PDB entry 8CQ2 | electron microscopy, 3.60 A resolution | chains D and E of the 5 polymer chains in the assembly

Chain D (and E):
Molecule: TcdA1
Source organism: Photorhabdus luminescens
Notes: chain E of this document is another copy of the same molecule, construct and numbering; everything in this record applies to it too
UniProt: Q9RN43 (Q9RN43_PHOLU); residues 1-2516 here = UniProt positions 1-2516
Sequence (2535 residues; each row starts with the number of its first residue; numbers below 1 keep their minus sign (Met-18 is residue -18)):
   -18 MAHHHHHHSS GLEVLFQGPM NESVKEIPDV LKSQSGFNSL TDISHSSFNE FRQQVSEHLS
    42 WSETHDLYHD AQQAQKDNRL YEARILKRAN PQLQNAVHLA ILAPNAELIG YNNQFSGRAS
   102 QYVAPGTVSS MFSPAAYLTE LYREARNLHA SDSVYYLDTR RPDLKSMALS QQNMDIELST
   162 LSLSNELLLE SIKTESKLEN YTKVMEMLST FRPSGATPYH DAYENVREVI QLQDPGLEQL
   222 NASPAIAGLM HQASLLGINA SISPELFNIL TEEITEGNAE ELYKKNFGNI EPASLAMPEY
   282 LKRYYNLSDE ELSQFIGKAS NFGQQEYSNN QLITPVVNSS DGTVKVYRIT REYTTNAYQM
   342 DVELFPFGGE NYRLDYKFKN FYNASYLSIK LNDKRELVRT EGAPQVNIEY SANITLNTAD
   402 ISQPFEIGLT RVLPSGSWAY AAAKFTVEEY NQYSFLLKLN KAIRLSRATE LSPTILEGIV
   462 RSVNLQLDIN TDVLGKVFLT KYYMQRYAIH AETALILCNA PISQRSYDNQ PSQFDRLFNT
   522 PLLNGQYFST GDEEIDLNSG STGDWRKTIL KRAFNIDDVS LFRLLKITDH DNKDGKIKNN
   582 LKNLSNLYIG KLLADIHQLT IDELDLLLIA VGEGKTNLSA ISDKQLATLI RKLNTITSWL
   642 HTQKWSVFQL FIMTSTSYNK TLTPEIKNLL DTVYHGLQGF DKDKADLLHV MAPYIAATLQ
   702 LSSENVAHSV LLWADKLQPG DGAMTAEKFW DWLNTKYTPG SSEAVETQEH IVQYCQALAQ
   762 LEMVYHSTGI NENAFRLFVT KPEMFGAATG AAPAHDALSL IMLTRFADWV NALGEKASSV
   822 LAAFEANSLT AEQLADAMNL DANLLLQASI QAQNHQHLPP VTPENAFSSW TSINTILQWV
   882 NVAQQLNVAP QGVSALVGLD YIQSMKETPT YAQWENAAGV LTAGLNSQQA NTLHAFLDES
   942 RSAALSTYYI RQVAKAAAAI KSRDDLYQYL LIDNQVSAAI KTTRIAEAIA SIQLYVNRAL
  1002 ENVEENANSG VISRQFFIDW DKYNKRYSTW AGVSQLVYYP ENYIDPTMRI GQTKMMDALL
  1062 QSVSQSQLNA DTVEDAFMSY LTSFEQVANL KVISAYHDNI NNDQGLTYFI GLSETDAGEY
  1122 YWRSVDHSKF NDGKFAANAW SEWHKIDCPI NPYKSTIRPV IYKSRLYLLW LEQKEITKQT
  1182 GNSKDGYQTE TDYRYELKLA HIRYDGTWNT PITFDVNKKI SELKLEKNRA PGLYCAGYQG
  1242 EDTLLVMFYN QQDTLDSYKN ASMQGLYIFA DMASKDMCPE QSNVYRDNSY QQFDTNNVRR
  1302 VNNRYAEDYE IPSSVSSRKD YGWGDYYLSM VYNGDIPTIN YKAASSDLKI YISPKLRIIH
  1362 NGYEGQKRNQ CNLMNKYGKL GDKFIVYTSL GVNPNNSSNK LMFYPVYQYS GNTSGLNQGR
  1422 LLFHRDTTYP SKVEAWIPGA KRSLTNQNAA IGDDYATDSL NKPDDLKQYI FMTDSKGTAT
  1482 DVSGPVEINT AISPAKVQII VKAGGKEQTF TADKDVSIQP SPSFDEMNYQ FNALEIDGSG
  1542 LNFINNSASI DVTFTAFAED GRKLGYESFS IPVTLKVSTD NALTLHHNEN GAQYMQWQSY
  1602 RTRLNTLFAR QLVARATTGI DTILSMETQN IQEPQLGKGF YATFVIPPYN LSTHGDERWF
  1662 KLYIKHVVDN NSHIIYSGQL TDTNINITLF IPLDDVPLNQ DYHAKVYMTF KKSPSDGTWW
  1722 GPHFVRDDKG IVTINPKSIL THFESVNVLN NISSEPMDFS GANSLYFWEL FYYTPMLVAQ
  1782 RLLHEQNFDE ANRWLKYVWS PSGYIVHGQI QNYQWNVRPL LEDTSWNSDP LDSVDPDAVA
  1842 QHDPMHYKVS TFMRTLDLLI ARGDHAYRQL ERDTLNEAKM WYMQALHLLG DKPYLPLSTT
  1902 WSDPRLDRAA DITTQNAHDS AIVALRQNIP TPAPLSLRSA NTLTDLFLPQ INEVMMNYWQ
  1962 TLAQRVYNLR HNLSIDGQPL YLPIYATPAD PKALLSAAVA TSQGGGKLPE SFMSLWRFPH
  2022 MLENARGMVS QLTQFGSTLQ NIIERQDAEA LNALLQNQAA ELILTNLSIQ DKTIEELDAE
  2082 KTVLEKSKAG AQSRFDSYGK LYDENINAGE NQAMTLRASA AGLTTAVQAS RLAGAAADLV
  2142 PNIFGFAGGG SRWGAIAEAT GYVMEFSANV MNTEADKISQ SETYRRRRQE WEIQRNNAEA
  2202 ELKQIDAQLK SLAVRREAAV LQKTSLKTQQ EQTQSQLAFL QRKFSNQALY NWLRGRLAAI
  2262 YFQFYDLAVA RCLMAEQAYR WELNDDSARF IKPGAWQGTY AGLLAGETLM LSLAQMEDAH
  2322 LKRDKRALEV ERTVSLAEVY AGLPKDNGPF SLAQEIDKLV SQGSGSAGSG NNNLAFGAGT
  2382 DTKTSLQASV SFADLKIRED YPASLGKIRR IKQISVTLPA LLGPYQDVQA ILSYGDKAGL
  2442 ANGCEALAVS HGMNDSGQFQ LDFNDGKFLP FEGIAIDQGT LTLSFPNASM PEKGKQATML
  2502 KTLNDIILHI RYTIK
Disordered / not traced: -18 to 90, 1182-1187, 1309-1580, 1918-1943
Construct notes: initiating methionine (-18); expression tag (-17 to 0); engineered mutation Ser16 (Cys in Q9RN43), Ser20 (Cys in Q9RN43), Ser870 (Cys in Q9RN43), Cys1279 (Thr in Q9RN43)

Chain D / chain E interface:
Contacting residue pairs (267):
  Glu158(D) with Arg1873(E), salt bridge
  Glu280(D) with Tyr1895(E)
  Arg284(D) with Asp1892(E)
  Asp290(D) with Lys1893(E), salt bridge; Tyr1895(E)
  Leu293(D) with Tyr1895(E)
  Ser294(D) with Leu1898(E)
  Ser320(D) with Pro1897(E); Ser1899(E)
  Asn510(D) with Gln153(E), hydrogen bond; Asp156(E), hydrogen bond; Ile157(E)
  Pro522(D) with His935(E)
  Asn525(D) with Tyr182(E); Glu916(E), hydrogen bond
  Gly526(D) with Tyr182(E)
  Ser540(D) with Gln848(E); Gln892(E), hydrogen bond (backbone-side chain)
  Gly541(D) with Gln848(E)
  Thr549(D) with Gly920(E)
  Asn556(D) with Leu926(E)
  Asp558(D) with Ala890(E)
  Asp559(D) with Ala890(E)
  Val560(D) with Asp842(E); Asn844(E); Leu845(E)
  Phe563(D) with Asn844(E)
  Arg564(D) with Asp842(E), salt bridge
  Asp603(D) with Asp842(E)
  Phe649(D) with Asn840(E)
  Asn660(D) with Ser820(E), hydrogen bond
  Thr662(D) with Ser820(E); Ala824(E); Gln834(E)
  Leu663(D) with Ala823(E)
  Thr664(D) with Ser820(E)
  Thr673(D) with Trp2253(E)
  Tyr695(D) with Ala2260(E)
  Ala698(D) with Asn2252(E); Gly2256(E)
  Leu702(D) with Asn2252(E)
  Ser703(D) with Arg2255(E), hydrogen bond (backbone-side chain)
  Glu705(D) with Arg2255(E), salt bridge
  Glu773(D) with Thr2002(E)
  Val811(D) with Ala1998(E)
  Asn812(D) with Leu1996(E); Ala1998(E)
  Gly815(D) with Leu1996(E); Ala1998(E)
  Gln929(D) with Ile1985(E)
  Tyr968(D) with Met1884(E), hydrophobic
  Gln969(D) with Met1884(E)
  Asp974(D) with Lys1880(E), salt bridge; Arg1971(E), salt bridge
  Gln976(D) with Arg1971(E), hydrogen bond
  Ser978(D) with Arg1971(E), hydrogen bond (side chain-backbone)
  Ile981(D) with Leu1970(E); Arg1971(E); Asn1973(E)
  Lys982(D) with Arg1873(E)
  Thr984(D) with Arg1873(E)
  Ala987(D) with Arg1873(E)
  Ala991(D) with Asn1877(E)
  Asn998(D) with Met1881(E); Gln1885(E)
  Arg999(D) with His1888(E)
  Leu1001(D) with Ser1803(E)
  Glu1002(D) with Gln1885(E), hydrogen bond; His1888(E), salt bridge; Leu1889(E)
  Val1004(D) with His1888(E)
  Ser1010(D) with Ile1811(E)
  Ser1014(D) with Gly1809(E)
  Asp1022(D) with Lys1797(E), salt bridge
  Lys1026(D) with Met1881(E); Trp1882(E); Gln1885(E), hydrogen bond
  Arg1027(D) with Arg1863(E); Glu1878(E), salt bridge; Trp1882(E)
  Lys1164(D) with Arg1611(E); Val1614(E)
  Ser1165(D) with Val1614(E); Ala1615(E); Thr1618(E)
  Arg1166(D) with Glu1086(E), salt bridge; Val1614(E)
  Tyr1188(D) with Tyr1188(E), hydrogen bond (side chain-backbone)
  Arg1204(D) with Thr1083(E)
  Tyr1205(D) with Thr1083(E); Glu1086(E); Val1614(E); Ala1617(E), hydrophobic
  Asp1206(D) with Thr1083(E), hydrogen bond (backbone-side chain)
  Asn1210(D) with Glu1115(E)
  Thr1211(D) with Thr1116(E), hydrogen bond; Asp1117(E), hydrogen bond
  Pro1212(D) with Asp1117(E)
  Ile1213(D) with Asp1117(E)
  Ala1271(D) with Arg1611(E)
  Asp1272(D) with Glu1115(E)
  Phe2013(D) with Leu2322(E); Lys2323(E); Lys2326(E)
  Leu2016(D) with Lys2326(E); Arg2327(E)
  Trp2017(D) with Leu2322(E)
  Asn2025(D) with Glu2318(E), hydrogen bond
  Phe2036(D) with Glu2308(E)
  Ile2043(D) with Gln2041(E)
  Arg2046(D) with Gln2041(E); Glu2045(E), salt bridge
  Leu2068(D) with Pro1992(E), hydrophobic
  Gln2113(D) with Leu1061(E); Gln1062(E)
  Leu2117(D) with Gln1062(E)
  Thr2126(D) with Arg1204(E), hydrogen bond; Asp1206(E); Thr1208(E)
  Ala2130(D) with Thr1211(E)
  Ile2144(D) with Ile2144(E), hydrophobic
  Phe2145(D) with Ile1177(E), hydrophobic; Thr1178(E)
  Gly2146(D) with Gln1180(E), hydrogen bond (backbone-side chain)
  Phe2147(D) with Tyr1188(E); Thr1190(E); Phe2145(E); Phe2147(E), hydrophobic
  Ala2148(D) with Phe2145(E)
  Gly2149(D) with Asn2143(E); Ile2144(E); Phe2145(E), hydrogen bond (backbone-backbone)
  Gly2150(D) with Asn2143(E)
  Gly2151(D) with Asn2143(E), hydrogen bond (backbone-backbone); Ile2144(E)
  Ser2152(D) with Asn2143(E)
  Arg2153(D) with Asp2139(E)
  Trp2154(D) with Ala2138(E); Val2141(E); Pro2142(E); Asn2143(E)
  Ala2158(D) with Ser2131(E), hydrogen bond (backbone-side chain); Gly2135(E)
  Gly2162(D) with Ser2131(E); Arg2132(E)
  Tyr2163(D) with Arg2132(E)
  Met2165(D) with Leu2124(E); Ala2127(E), hydrophobic; Val2128(E)
  Glu2166(D) with Arg2132(E), salt bridge; Phe2167(E)
  Ala2169(D) with Leu2124(E)
  Met2172(D) with Leu2117(E); Ser2120(E), hydrogen bond; Ala2121(E), hydrophobic; Leu2124(E), hydrophobic
  Asn2173(D) with Arg2118(E); Thr2174(E), hydrogen bond
  Glu2175(D) with Leu2117(E)
  Ala2176(D) with Leu2117(E); Arg2118(E)
  Asp2177(D) with Arg2118(E), salt bridge
  Ile2179(D) with Gly2110(E); Leu2117(E), hydrophobic
  Ser2180(D) with Gln2181(E)
  Glu2183(D) with Asn2108(E), hydrogen bond; Gly2110(E); Glu2111(E)
  Arg2186(D) with Asn2108(E)
  Arg2187(D) with Leu2102(E); Glu2105(E); Asn2106(E), hydrogen bond (side chain-backbone); Glu2111(E), salt bridge; Arg2188(E); Trp2192(E)
  Gln2190(D) with Leu2102(E)
  Glu2191(D) with Tyr2099(E)
  Ile2194(D) with Ser2098(E); Tyr2099(E)
  Asn2198(D) with Arg2095(E), hydrogen bond
  Ala2201(D) with Gly2091(E)
  Lys2204(D) with Lys2087(E), hydrogen bond (backbone-side chain)
  Gln2205(D) with Lys2087(E); Ser2088(E), hydrogen bond
  Ala2208(D) with Thr2083(E); Val2084(E), hydrophobic; Lys2087(E)
  Gln2209(D) with Val2084(E)
  Ser2212(D) with Ala2080(E)
  Val2215(D) with Lys2073(E); Glu2077(E)
  Arg2216(D) with Glu2077(E), salt bridge
  Leu2222(D) with Thr2066(E); Ser2069(E); Ile2070(E), hydrophobic
  Gln2223(D) with Ile2070(E)
  Ser2226(D) with Thr2066(E)
  Thr2229(D) with Glu2062(E)
  Gln2230(D) with Leu2063(E)
  Gln2231(D) with Lys1993(E), hydrogen bond (side chain-backbone); Leu1995(E)
  Gln2233(D) with Gln2059(E), hydrogen bond (side chain-backbone); Glu2062(E), hydrogen bond; Leu2063(E)
  Gln2235(D) with Leu1995(E), hydrogen bond (side chain-backbone); Ser1997(E), hydrogen bond
  Ser2236(D) with Gln2059(E), hydrogen bond
  Gln2237(D) with Leu2056(E); Gln2059(E)
  Phe2240(D) with Asp2048(E); Leu2052(E), hydrophobic
  Gln2242(D) with Ala1999(E)
  Phe2245(D) with Ile2044(E), hydrophobic; Asp2048(E); Thr2300(E); Tyr2301(E); Ala2302(E), hydrophobic
  Ser2246(D) with Ile2044(E); Asp2048(E), hydrogen bond
  Trp2253(D) with Tyr2301(E), hydrophobic; Leu2304(E)
  Leu2254(D) with Leu2305(E), hydrophobic
  Arg2257(D) with Gly2295(E); Gln2298(E); Leu2305(E); Thr2309(E), hydrogen bond
  Leu2258(D) with Leu2305(E), hydrophobic; Glu2308(E)
  Ile2261(D) with Leu2305(E), hydrophobic; Thr2309(E)
  Phe2265(D) with Ala2315(E), hydrophobic
  Leu2268(D) with Leu2312(E), hydrophobic; Ala2315(E), hydrophobic; Gln2316(E); Asp2319(E)
  Arg2272(D) with Glu2318(E), salt bridge; Asp2319(E); Leu2322(E)
  Asp2382(D) with Pro2403(E); Ser2405(E), hydrogen bond
  Tyr2426(D) with Thr2334(E); Ile2508(E), hydrophobic
  Gln2427(D) with Glu2339(E)
  Asp2428(D) with Glu2332(E)
  Gln2430(D) with Tyr2402(E)
  Ile2432(D) with Tyr2402(E), hydrophobic; Leu2406(E), hydrophobic
  Asn2443(D) with Lys2326(E)
  Gly2444(D) with Arg2327(E)
  Cys2445(D) with Arg2327(E)
  Ala2447(D) with Leu2329(E)
  Leu2448(D) with Leu2329(E), hydrophobic
  Ala2449(D) with Glu2330(E)
  Ser2451(D) with Val2331(E); Glu2332(E)
  Gly2458(D) with Glu2330(E)
  Phe2460(D) with Glu2330(E); Val2331(E); Lys2413(E)
  Gln2461(D) with Phe2464(E); Asn2465(E), hydrogen bond
  Lys2468(D) with Arg2327(E)
  Phe2469(D) with Arg2327(E), hydrogen bond (backbone-side chain)
  Pro2487(D) with Asp2401(E)
  Asn2488(D) with Glu2400(E)
  Lys2496(D) with Lys2397(E); Glu2400(E), salt bridge
Also at the interface, not in a pair above, chain D (216 interface residues in all): Pro279, Gln527, Thr543, Gly544, Lys552, Arg553, Ser561, Phe652, Pro665, Gln701, Ser704, Asn772, Ala813, Ala818, Ser819, Val977, Ala980, Thr983, Leu995, Ile1013, Ile1019, Gln1180, Met2014, Met2022, Met2029, Gln2032, Thr2039, Asn2042, Leu2065, Ser2069, Asp2072, Ala2127, Ala2134, Gly2155, Thr2161, Ser2168, Glu2218, Ala2219, Glu2232, Ala2239, Leu2241, Arg2243, Lys2244, Leu2250, Tyr2251, Gln2264, Ala2271, Met2275, Ser2386, Ala2431, His2452, Gln2459
Also at the interface, not in a pair above, chain E (202 interface residues in all): Ser819, Ser829, Asp837, Val889, Asn917, Ala924, Met1079, Leu1082, Glu1176, Gln1189, Trp1209, Pro1212, Ala1610, Leu1613, Pro1802, Ile1806, His1972, Pro1989, Asp1991, Ala1994, Val2000, Ala2051, Leu2055, Asn2067, Gln2113, Ala2114, Gly2146, Ala2148, Tyr2185, Ala2249, Gln2264, Met2311, Asp2325, Ala2404, Asp2463, His2510, Arg2512

Overview:
216 residues of chain D and 202 residues of chain E are in contact, with 38 hydrogen bonds and 17 salt
bridges. Polar pairs include Glu158(D)-Arg1873(E), Asp290(D)-Lys1893(E) and Arg564(D)-Asp842(E).
Chain D and chain E are both TcdA1 (Photorhabdus luminescens); the structure, Photorhabdus luminescens TcdA1
prepore-to-pore intermediate, C16S, C20S, C870S, T1279C mutant, was determined by electron microscopy,
deposited together with 8CPZ and 8CQ0.
